6WGG - chains 2 and 6 of the 16 polymer chains in the assembly; structure by electron microscopy, 8.10 A resolution (very low resolution: no residue pairs are listed; an interface is given only as per-side residue counts).

== Chain 2 ==
Protein: DNA replication licensing factor MCM2
From: Saccharomyces cerevisiae
Notes: EC 3.6.4.12
UniProt: P29469 (MCM2_YEAST); numbering as in UniProt (aligned over 1-868)
Amino-acid sequence (868 residues; numbered 1 to 868; the number before each row is that of its first residue):
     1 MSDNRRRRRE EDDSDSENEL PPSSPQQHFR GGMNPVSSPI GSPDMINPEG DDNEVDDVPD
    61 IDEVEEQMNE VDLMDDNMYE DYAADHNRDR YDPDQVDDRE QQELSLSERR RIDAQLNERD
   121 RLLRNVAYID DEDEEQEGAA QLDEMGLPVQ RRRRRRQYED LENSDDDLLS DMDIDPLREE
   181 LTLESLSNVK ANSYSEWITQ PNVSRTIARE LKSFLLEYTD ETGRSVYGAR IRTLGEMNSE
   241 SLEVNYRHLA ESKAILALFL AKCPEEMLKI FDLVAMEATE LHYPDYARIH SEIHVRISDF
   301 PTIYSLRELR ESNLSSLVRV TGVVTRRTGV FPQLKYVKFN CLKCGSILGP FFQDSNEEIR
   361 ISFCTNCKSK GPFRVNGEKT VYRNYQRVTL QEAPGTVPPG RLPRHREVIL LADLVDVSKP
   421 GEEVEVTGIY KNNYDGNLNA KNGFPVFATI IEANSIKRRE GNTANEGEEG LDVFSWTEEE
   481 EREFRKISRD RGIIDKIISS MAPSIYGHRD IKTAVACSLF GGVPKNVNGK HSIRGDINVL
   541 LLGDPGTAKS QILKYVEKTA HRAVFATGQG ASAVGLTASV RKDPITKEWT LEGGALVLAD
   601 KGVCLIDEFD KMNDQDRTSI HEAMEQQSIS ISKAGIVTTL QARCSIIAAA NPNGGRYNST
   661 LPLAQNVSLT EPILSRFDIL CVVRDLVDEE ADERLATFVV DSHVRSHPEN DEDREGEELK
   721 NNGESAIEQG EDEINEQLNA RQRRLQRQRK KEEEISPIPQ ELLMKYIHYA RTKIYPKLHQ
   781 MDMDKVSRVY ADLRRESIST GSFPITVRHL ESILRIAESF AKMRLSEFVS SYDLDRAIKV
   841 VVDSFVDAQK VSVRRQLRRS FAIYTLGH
Not modelled in the structure: 1-200, 413, 432-449, 461-472, 596-598, 707-755, 865-868
Swiss-Prot annotation at these positions:
  - zinc finger: Cys341 to Cys367 (C4-type)
  - motif: Ser675 to Asp678 (Arginine finger)
  - binding site (ATP): Gly543 to Ser550
  - modified residue (Phosphoserine): Ser14, Ser16, Ser23, Ser164, Ser170
  - natural variant: Glu392 (E392K: In allele MCM2-1)
  - mutagenesis: Cys364 (C364Y/F/S/H: Loss of activity), Cys367 (C367Y/F/S/H: Loss of activity), Lys549 (K549A: Reduces MCM2-7 complex helicase activity. Abolishes MCM2-7 complex helicase activity; when associated with MCM5 A-422. Reduces MCM2-7 complex helicase activity; when associated with MCM3 A-415), Arg676 (R676A: Loss of MCM2-7 complex helicase activity)

== Chain 6 ==
Protein: DNA replication licensing factor MCM6
From: Saccharomyces cerevisiae
Notes: EC 3.6.4.12
UniProt: P53091 (MCM6_YEAST); numbering as in UniProt (aligned over 1-1017)
Amino-acid sequence (1017 residues; each row starts with the number of its first residue):
     1 MSSPFPADTP SSNRPSNSSP PPSSIGAGFG SSSGLDSQIG SRLHFPSSSQ PHVSNSQTGP
    61 FVNDSTQFSS QRLQTDGSAT NDMEGNEPAR SFKSRALNHV KKVDDVTGEK VREAFEQFLE
   121 DFSVQSTDTG EVEKVYRAQI EFMKIYDLNT IYIDYQHLSM RENGALAMAI SEQYYRFLPF
   181 LQKGLRRVVR KYAPELLNTS DSLKRSEGDE GQADEDEQQD DDMNGSSLPR DSGSSAAPGN
   241 GTSAMATRSI TTSTSPEQTE RVFQISFFNL PTVHRIRDIR SEKIGSLLSI SGTVTRTSEV
   301 RPELYKASFT CDMCRAIVDN VEQSFKYTEP TFCPNPSCEN RAFWTLNVTR SRFLDWQKVR
   361 IQENANEIPT GSMPRTLDVI LRGDSVERAK PGDRCKFTGV EIVVPDVTQL GLPGVKPSST
   421 LDTRGISKTT EGLNSGVTGL RSLGVRDLTY KISFLACHVI SIGSNIGASS PDANSNNRET
   481 ELQMAANLQA NNVYQDNERD QEVFLNSLSS DEINELKEMV KDEHIYDKLV RSIAPAVFGH
   541 EAVKKGILLQ MLGGVHKSTV EGIKLRGDIN ICVVGDPSTS KSQFLKYVVG FAPRSVYTSG
   601 KASSAAGLTA AVVRDEEGGD YTIEAGALML ADNGICCIDE FDKMDISDQV AIHEAMEQQT
   661 ISIAKAGIHA TLNARTSILA AANPVGGRYN RKLSLRGNLN MTAPIMSRFD LFFVILDDCN
   721 EKIDTELASH IVDLHMKRDE AIEPPFSAEQ LRRYIKYART FKPILTKEAR SYLVEKYKEL
   781 RKDDAQGFSR SSYRITVRQL ESMIRLSEAI ARANCVDEIT PSFIAEAYDL LRQSIIRVDV
   841 DDVEMDEEFD NIESQSHAAS GNNDDNDDGT GSGVITSEPP ADIEEGQSEA TARPGTSEKK
   901 KTTVTYDKYV SMMNMIVRKI AEVDREGAEE LTAVDIVDWY LLQKENDLGS LAEYWEERRL
   961 AFKVIKRLVK DRILMEIHGT RHNLRDLENE ENENNKTVYV IHPNCEVLDQ LEPQDSS
Not modelled in the structure: 1-102, 195-259, 406-449, 464-510, 835-1017
Swiss-Prot annotation at these positions:
  - motif: Ser707 to Asp710 (Arginine finger)
  - binding site (ATP): Gly575 to Ser582
  - modified residue: Ser78 (Phosphoserine), Ser249 (Phosphoserine), Ser372 (Phosphoserine), Thr766 (Phosphothreonine)
  - mutagenesis: Lys581 (K581A: Loss of MCM2-7 complex helicase activity)

== How chain 2 and chain 6 interact ==
At this resolution (8 A) residue pairs are not listed: 46 residues of chain 2 and 44 of chain 6 lie at the interface.

== Summary ==
Chain 2 and chain 6 form an interface of 46 and 44 residues respectively. From UniProt: 8 ATP-binding residues
and 4 mutagenesis sites on chain 2; 8 ATP-binding residues and one mutagenesis site on chain 6.
Chain 2 is DNA replication licensing factor MCM2 and chain 6 is DNA replication licensing factor MCM6, both
from Saccharomyces cerevisiae; the structure, Atomic model of pre-insertion mutant OCCM-DNA
complex(ORC-Cdc6-Cdt1-Mcm2-7 with Mcm6 WHD truncation), was determined by electron microscopy together with
6WGC, 6WGF and 6WGI from the same study.
